Entry 7PQC (electron microscopy, 4.10 A resolution (low resolution: residue-level contacts below are approximate; hydrogen-bond / salt-bridge calls are withheld)); this record covers chains I and O of the 15 polymer chains in the assembly.

# Chain I
Molecule: Tubulin beta chain
Source organism: Sus scrofa
UniProtKB: P02554 (TBB_PIG); residue numbers follow UniProt; this construct covers 1-445
Chain sequence (445 residues; numbered 1 to 445; the number before each row is that of its first residue):
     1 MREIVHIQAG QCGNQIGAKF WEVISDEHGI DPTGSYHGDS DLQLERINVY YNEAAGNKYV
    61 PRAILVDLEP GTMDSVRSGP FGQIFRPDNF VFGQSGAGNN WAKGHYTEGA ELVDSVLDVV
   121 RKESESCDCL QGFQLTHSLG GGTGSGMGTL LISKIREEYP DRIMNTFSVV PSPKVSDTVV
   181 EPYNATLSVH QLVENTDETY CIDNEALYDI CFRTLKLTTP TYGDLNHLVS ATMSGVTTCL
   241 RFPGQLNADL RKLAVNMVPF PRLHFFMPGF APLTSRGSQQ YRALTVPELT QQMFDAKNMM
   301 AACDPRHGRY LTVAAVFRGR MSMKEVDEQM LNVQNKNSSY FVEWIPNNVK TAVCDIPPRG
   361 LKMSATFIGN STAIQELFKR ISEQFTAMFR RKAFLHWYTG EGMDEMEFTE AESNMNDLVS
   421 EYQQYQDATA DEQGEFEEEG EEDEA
Curated features (UniProtKB/Swiss-Prot):
  - motif: Met1 to Ile4 (MREI motif)
  - binding site (GTP): Gln11, Glu69, Ser138, Gly142, Thr143, Gly144, Asn204, Asn226
  - binding site (Mg(2+)): Glu69
  - modified residue: Ser40 (Phosphoserine), Lys58 (N6-acetyllysine), Ser172 (Phosphoserine), Thr285 (Phosphothreonine), Thr290 (Phosphothreonine), Arg318 (Omega-N-methylarginine), Glu438 (5-glutamyl polyglutamate)
  - cross-link (Glycyl lysine isopeptide (Lys-Gly)): Lys58 (interchain with G-Cter in ubiquitin), Lys324 (interchain with G-Cter in ubiquitin)
  - natural variant: His37 (H37V: In 2nd form), Asn48 (N48S: In 2nd form), Ala55 to Asn57 (sequence variant, change not given here; In 2nd form), Ser275 (S275A: In 2nd form)
Ligand contacts:
  - GDP (guanosine-5'-diphosphate): Gly10, Gln11, Cys12, Gln15, Ile16, Asn99, Ser138, Gly141, Gly142, Thr143, Gly144, Val169, Asp177, Asn204, Tyr222, Leu225, Asn226
  - GTP: Gln245, Leu246, Asn247, Lys252, Lys350

# Chain O
Molecule: Isoform Tau-F of Microtubule-associated protein tau
Source organism: Homo sapiens
UniProtKB: P10636 (TAU_HUMAN), isoform P10636-8; residue numbers follow UniProt; this construct covers 202-395
Chain sequence (194 residues; row label = number of the first residue in the row):
   202 SPGTPGSRSR TPSLPTPPTR EPKKVAVVRT PPKSPSSAKS RLQTAPVPMP DLKNVKSKIG
   262 STENLKHQPG GGKVQIINKK LDLSNVQSKC GSKDNIKHVP GGGSVQIVYK PVDLSKVTSK
   322 CGSLGNIHHK PGGGQVEVKS EKLDFKDRVQ SKIGSLDNIT HVPGGGNKKI ETHKLTFREN
   382 AKAKTDHGAE IVYK
Curated features (UniProtKB/Swiss-Prot):
  - modified residue: Ser214 (Phosphoserine)
  - glycosylation: Lys383 (N-linked (Glc) (glycation) lysine)
Reported in the primary citation:
  - post-translational modification sites: Ser235, Ser241, Ser262, Lys311, Lys340
  - post-translational modification sites: Ser237, Ser258, Lys274, Lys280, Lys281, Ser289, Ser324, Ser356 (citing earlier work)
  - post-translational modification sites: Lys234, Lys240, Lys259, Lys290, Lys321, Lys353, Lys370, Lys375 (proposed by the authors, not directly observed)
  - conformationally variable residues: Ser235, Ser262, Lys311 (from molecular simulation)

# How chain I and chain O interact
Pairs across the interface (29; chain I residue first):
  Phe389(I) with Asn327(O)
  Arg390(I) with Gly326(O); Asn327(O); Ile328(O)
  Arg391(I) with Gly323(O); Ser324(O)
  Lys392(I) with Gly326(O)
  Met406(I) with His329(O)
  Thr409(I) with His329(O); Lys331(O)
  Glu410(I) with Lys331(O)
  Ser413(I) with Lys331(O); Pro332(O); Gly333(O)
  Asn416(I) with Gly333(O)
  Asp417(I) with Gly333(O); Gly334(O)
  Ser420(I) with Gly333(O)
  Gln424(I) with Val337(O); Val339(O); Lys340(O)
  Tyr425(I) with Val339(O)
  Gln433(I) with Ser341(O); Glu342(O)
  Gly434(I) with Leu344(O)
  Glu435(I) with Leu344(O); Arg349(O)
  Phe436(I) with Arg349(O)
  Glu437(I) with Arg349(O)
Interface residues without a listed pair, chain I (20 interface residues in all): Glu412, Ala428
Interface residues without a listed pair, chain O (20 interface residues in all): Leu325, His330, Glu338
The authors on this interface:
  - residue pairs: Asn327(O)-Lys392(I), Lys340(O)-Gln424(I)

# In short
Chain I and chain O each contribute 20 residues to their interface. The authors report contacts between
Asn327(O) and Lys392(I) and Lys340(O) and Gln424(I). Bound to chain I: GDP and GTP. The paper reports
modification sites Ser235(O), Ser241(O) and Ser262(O) among others; conformational variability at Ser235(O),
Ser262(O) and Lys311(O).
Chain I is Tubulin beta chain (Sus scrofa) and chain O is Isoform Tau-F of Microtubule-associated protein tau
(Homo sapiens); the structure, tau-microtubule structural ensemble based on CryoEM data, was determined by
electron microscopy (same publication as 7PQP).
